Entry 5RHN (X-ray diffraction, 2.31 A resolution); this record covers chain A.

== Chain A ==
Molecule: Histidine triad nucleotide-binding protein
Organism: Oryctolagus cuniculus
UniProtKB: P80912 (HINT1_RABIT); residues 12-126 here correspond to UniProt positions 11-125 (UniProt number = residue number - 1)
Amino-acid sequence (115 residues; each row starts with the number of its first residue):
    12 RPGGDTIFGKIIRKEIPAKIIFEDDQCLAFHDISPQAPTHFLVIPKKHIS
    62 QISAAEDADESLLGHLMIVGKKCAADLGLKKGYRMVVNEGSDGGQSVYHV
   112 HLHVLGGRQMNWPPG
Residues lining bound ligands: 8-bromo-adenosine-5'-monophosphate (8BR): Ile18, Phe19, Ile22, Ile27, Lys30, Phe41, His42, Asp43, Ile44, Ser45, His51, Leu53, Asn99, Gly105, Gln106, Ser107, Val108, His112, His114

== Overview ==
Bound to chain A: 8-bromo-adenosine-5'-monophosphate.
Chain A is Histidine triad nucleotide-binding protein (Oryctolagus cuniculus); the structure, Histidine triad
nucleotide-binding protein (hint) from rabbit complexed with 8-br-amp, was determined by X-ray diffraction,
deposited together with 3RHN, 4RHN and 6RHN.
